PDB entry 4HSX | X-ray diffraction, 1.12 A resolution | chain A

Chain A:
Molecule: Dehaloperoxidase A
Source organism: Amphitrite ornata
Notes: EC 1.11.1.7
Reference sequence: Q9NAV8 (Q9NAV8_9ANNE); residues 1-137 here correspond to UniProt positions 2-138 (UniProt number = residue number + 1)
Sequence (137 residues; each row starts with the number of its first residue):
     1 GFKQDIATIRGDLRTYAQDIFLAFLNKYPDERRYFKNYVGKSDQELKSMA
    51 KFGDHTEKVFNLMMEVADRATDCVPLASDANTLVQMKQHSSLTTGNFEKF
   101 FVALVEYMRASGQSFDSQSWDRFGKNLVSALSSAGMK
Differences from the reference sequence: engineered mutation Phe100 (Leu101 in Q9NAV8)
Bound ions: heme Fe near His89 (its only coordinating residue here)
Small-molecule neighbours:
  - 4-bromophenol (BML): Phe21, Phe35, Tyr38, His55, Thr56, Val59, Phe100
  - heme (HEM): Phe24, Glu31, Tyr34, Phe35, Tyr38, Asp54, His55, Lys58, Val59, Leu62, Met63, Leu83, Met86, Gln88, His89, Leu92, Asn96, Phe97, Phe100, Phe101, Leu127

Overview:
Chain A binds heme and 4-bromophenol.
Chain A is Dehaloperoxidase A (Amphitrite ornata); the structure, Structure of the L100F mutant of
dehaloperoxidase-hemoglobin A from Amphitrite ornata with 4-bromophenol, was determined by X-ray diffraction
(same publication as 4HSW).
